PDB entry 6VZ9 | X-ray diffraction, 1.52 A resolution | chains A and B

== Chain A (and B) ==
Protein: Bifunctional protein PutA
Organism: Sinorhizobium meliloti (strain SM11)
Notes: EC 1.5.5.2, 1.2.1.88; chain B of this document is another copy of the same molecule, construct and numbering; everything in this record applies to it too
UniProtKB: F7X6I3 (F7X6I3_SINMM); residues 1-1233 here = UniProt positions 1-1233
Amino-acid sequence (1235 residues; numbered -1 to 1233; the number before each row is that of its first residue; numbers below 1 keep their minus sign (Ser-1 is residue -1)):
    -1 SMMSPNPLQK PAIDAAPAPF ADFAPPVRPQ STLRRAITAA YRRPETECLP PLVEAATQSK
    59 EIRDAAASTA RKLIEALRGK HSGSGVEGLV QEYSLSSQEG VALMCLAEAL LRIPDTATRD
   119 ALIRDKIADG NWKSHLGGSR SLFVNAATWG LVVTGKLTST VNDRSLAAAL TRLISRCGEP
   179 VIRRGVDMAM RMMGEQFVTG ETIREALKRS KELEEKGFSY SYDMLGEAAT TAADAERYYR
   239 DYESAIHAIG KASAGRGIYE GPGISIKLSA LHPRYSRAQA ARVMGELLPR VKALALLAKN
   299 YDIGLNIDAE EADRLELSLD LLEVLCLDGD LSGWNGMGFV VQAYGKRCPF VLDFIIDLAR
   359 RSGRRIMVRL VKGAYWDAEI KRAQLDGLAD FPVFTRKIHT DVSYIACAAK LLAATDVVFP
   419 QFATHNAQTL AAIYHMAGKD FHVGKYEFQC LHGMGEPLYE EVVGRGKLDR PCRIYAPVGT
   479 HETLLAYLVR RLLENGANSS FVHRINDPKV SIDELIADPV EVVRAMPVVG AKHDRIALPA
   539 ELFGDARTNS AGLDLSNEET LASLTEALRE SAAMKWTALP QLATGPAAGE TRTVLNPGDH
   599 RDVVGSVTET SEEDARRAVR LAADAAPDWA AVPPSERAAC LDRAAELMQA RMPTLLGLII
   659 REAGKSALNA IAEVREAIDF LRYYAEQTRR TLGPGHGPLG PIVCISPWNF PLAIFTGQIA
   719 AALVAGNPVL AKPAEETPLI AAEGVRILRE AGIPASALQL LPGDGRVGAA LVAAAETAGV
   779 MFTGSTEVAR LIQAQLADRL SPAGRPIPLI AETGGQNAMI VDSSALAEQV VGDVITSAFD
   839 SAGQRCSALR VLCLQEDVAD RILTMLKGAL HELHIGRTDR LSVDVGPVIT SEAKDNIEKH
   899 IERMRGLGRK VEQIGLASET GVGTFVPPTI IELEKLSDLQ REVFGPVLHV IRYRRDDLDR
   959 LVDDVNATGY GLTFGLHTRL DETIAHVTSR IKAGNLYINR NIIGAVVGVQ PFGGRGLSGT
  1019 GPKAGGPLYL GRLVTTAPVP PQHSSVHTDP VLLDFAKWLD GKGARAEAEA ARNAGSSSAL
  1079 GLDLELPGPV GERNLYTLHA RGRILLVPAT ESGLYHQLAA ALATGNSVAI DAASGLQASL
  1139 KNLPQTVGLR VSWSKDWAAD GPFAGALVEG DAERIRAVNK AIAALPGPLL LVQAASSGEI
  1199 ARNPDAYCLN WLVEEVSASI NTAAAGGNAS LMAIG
Disordered / not traced: -1 to 13, 134-136 (chain B: -1 to 13, 135-137)
Differences from the reference sequence: expression tag (-1 to 0)
Small-molecule neighbours:
  - FAD / (2S)-1,3-thiazolidine-2-carboxylic acid: Lys265, Asp306, Ala307, Val338, Gln340, Tyr342, Arg367, Val369, Lys370, Gly371, Ala372, Tyr373, Trp374, Phe392, Thr393, Arg394, Lys395, Thr398, Asp399, Ala421, Thr422, His423, Asn424, Gln447, Cys448, Leu449, Tyr473, Tyr485, Arg488, Arg489, Glu492, Ser497, Ser498, Phe499, Ile1232, Gly1233
  - NAD (nicotinamide-adenine-dinucleotide): Ile703, Ser704, Pro705, Trp706, Asn707, Phe708, Ile712, Lys730, Pro731, Ala732, Glu733, Gly761, Asp762, Gly763, Gly766, Ala767, Phe780, Thr781, Gly782, Ser783, Val786, Leu789, Ile790, Gln793, Glu810, Thr811, Gly812, Gly813, Cys844, Glu940, Phe942, Leu970, Phe1010, Ser1016
Reported in the primary citation:
  - binding site for (2S)-1,3-thiazolidine-2-carboxylic acid: Lys265, Arg488, Arg489
  - conformationally variable residues (side-chain flip): Arg489

== Interface between chain A and chain B ==
Pairs across the interface - 78 pairs, chain A then chain B:
  Ser92(A) - Arg688(B)
  Ser94(A) - Arg688(B)
  Glu97(A) - Arg688(B)  salt bridge
  Asn160(A) - Val1044(B)
  Arg162(A) - Ser1042(B)
  Arg162(A) - Ser1043(B)
  Arg162(A) - Ser1074(B)  hydrogen bond (side chain-backbone)
  Arg162(A) - Ser1075(B)
  Ser163(A) - Ser1042(B)  hydrogen bond (backbone-side chain)
  Ala166(A) - Val1037(B)  hydrophobic
  Ala166(A) - His1041(B)
  Thr169(A) - Val1037(B)
  Arg170(A) - Arg688(B)
  Arg170(A) - Val1037(B)  hydrogen bond (side chain-backbone)
  Arg170(A) - Pro1038(B)  hydrogen bond (side chain-backbone)
  Arg170(A) - Pro1039(B)
  Arg170(A) - Gln1040(B)
  Ser173(A) - Gly691(B)
  Ser173(A) - Pro692(B)
  Ser173(A) - His694(B)
  Arg174(A) - Arg687(B)
  Arg174(A) - Arg688(B)  hydrogen bond (side chain-backbone)
  Arg174(A) - Thr689(B)
  Arg174(A) - Leu690(B)
  Arg687(A) - Arg174(B)
  Arg688(A) - Ser92(B)
  Arg688(A) - Ser94(B)
  Arg688(A) - Glu97(B)  salt bridge
  Arg688(A) - Arg170(B)
  Arg688(A) - Arg174(B)  hydrogen bond (backbone-side chain)
  Thr689(A) - Arg174(B)
  Leu690(A) - Arg174(B)
  Gly691(A) - Ser173(B)
  Pro692(A) - Ser173(B)
  His694(A) - Ser173(B)
  Asp954(A) - Arg1070(B)  salt bridge
  Asp957(A) - Leu1051(B)
  Asp957(A) - Lys1055(B)  salt bridge
  Arg958(A) - Lys1055(B)
  Asp961(A) - Lys1055(B)  salt bridge
  Asp979(A) - Val1044(B)
  Glu980(A) - Val1044(B)
  Glu980(A) - Ser1074(B)  hydrogen bond
  Ala983(A) - Val1044(B)
  His984(A) - Leu1051(B)
  Arg988(A) - Pro1048(B)
  Arg988(A) - Leu1051(B)
  Arg988(A) - Asp1052(B)  salt bridge
  Arg988(A) - Lys1055(B)
  Val1037(A) - Ala166(B)  hydrophobic
  Val1037(A) - Thr169(B)
  Val1037(A) - Arg170(B)  hydrogen bond (backbone-side chain)
  Pro1038(A) - Arg170(B)  hydrogen bond (backbone-side chain)
  Pro1039(A) - Arg170(B)
  Gln1040(A) - Arg170(B)
  His1041(A) - Ala166(B)
  Ser1042(A) - Arg162(B)
  Ser1042(A) - Ser163(B)  hydrogen bond (side chain-backbone)
  Ser1043(A) - Arg162(B)
  Val1044(A) - Asn160(B)
  Val1044(A) - Arg162(B)
  Val1044(A) - Asp979(B)
  Val1044(A) - Glu980(B)
  Val1044(A) - Ala983(B)
  Pro1048(A) - Arg988(B)  hydrogen bond (backbone-side chain)
  Leu1051(A) - Asp957(B)
  Leu1051(A) - His984(B)
  Leu1051(A) - Arg988(B)
  Asp1052(A) - Arg988(B)  salt bridge
  Lys1055(A) - Asp957(B)  salt bridge
  Lys1055(A) - Asp961(B)  salt bridge
  Lys1055(A) - Arg988(B)
  Glu1067(A) - Asp954(B)
  Arg1070(A) - Asp954(B)
  Ser1074(A) - Arg162(B)  hydrogen bond (backbone-side chain)
  Ser1074(A) - Glu980(B)  hydrogen bond
  Ser1075(A) - Arg162(B)
  Leu1147(A) - Leu1147(B)  hydrophobic
Also at the interface, not in a pair above, chain A (46 interface residues in all): His1045, Thr1046
Also at the interface, not in a pair above, chain B (46 interface residues in all): Arg958, His1045, Thr1046, Glu1067

== In short ==
Chain A and chain B each contribute 46 residues to their interface, with 13 hydrogen bonds and 9 salt bridges.
Polar contacts include Glu97(A)-Arg688(B), Asp954(A)-Arg1070(B) and Asp957(A)-Lys1055(B). Ligands of chain A:
FAD / (2S)-1,3-thiazolidine-2-carboxylic acid and NAD. The paper reports a binding site for
(2S)-1,3-thiazolidine-2-carboxylic acid at Lys265(A), Arg488(A) and Arg489(A); conformational variability at
Arg489(A).
Chain A and chain B are both Bifunctional protein PutA (Sinorhizobium meliloti (strain SM11)); the structure,
Structure of proline utilization A with the FAD covalently modified by L-thiazolidine-2-carboxylate, was
determined by X-ray diffraction (same publication as 6UFP).
